3SPZ - chains A and P of the 3 polymer chains in the assembly; structure by X-ray diffraction, 2.43 A resolution.

# Chain A
Name: DNA polymerase
From: Enterobacteria phage RB69
Notes: EC 2.7.7.7
UniProtKB: Q38087 (DPOL_BPR69); residues 1-903 here = UniProt positions 1-903
Amino-acid sequence (903 residues; numbered 1 to 903; the number before each row is that of its first residue):
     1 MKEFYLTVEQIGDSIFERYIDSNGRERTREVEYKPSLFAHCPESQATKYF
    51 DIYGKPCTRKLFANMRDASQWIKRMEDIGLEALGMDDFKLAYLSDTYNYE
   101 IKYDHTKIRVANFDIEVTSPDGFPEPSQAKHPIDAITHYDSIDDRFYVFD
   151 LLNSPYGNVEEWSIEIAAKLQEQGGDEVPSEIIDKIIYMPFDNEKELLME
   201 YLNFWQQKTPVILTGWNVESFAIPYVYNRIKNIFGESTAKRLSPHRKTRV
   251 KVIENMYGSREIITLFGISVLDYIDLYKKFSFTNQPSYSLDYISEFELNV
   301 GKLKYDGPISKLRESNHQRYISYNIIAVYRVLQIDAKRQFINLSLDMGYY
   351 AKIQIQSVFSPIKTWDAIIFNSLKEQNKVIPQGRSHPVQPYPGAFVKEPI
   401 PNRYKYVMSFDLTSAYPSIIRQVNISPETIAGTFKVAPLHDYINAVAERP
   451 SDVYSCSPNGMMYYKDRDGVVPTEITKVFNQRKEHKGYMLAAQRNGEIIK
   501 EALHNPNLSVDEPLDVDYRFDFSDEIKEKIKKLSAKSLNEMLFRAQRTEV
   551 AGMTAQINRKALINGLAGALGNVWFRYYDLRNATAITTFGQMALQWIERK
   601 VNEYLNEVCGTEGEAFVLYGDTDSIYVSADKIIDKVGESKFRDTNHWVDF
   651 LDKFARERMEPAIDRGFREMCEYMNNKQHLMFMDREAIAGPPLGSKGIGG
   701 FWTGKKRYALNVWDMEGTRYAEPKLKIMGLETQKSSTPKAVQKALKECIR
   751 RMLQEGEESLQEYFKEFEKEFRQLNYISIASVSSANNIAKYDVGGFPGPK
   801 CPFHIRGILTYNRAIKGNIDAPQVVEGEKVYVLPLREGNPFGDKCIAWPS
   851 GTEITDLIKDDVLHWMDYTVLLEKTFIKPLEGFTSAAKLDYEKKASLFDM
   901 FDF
Construct notes: engineered mutation Ala222 (Asp in Q38087), Ala327 (Asp in Q38087), Ala415 (Leu in Q38087), Ala561 (Leu in Q38087), Gly565 (Ser in Q38087), Ala567 (Tyr in Q38087)
Curated features (UniProtKB/Swiss-Prot):
  - region: Thr248 to Thr264 (Beta hairpin), Lys705 to Tyr708 (Binding of DNA in B-conformation), Leu897 to Phe903 (Interaction with the polymerase clamp)
  - binding site (Mg(2+)): Asp114, Glu116, Asp411, Leu412, Asp623
  - binding site (substrate): Ser414, Tyr416, Arg482, Lys560
  - site: Asp621 (Optimization of metal coordination by the polymerase active site), Lys706 (Optimization of metal coordination by the polymerase active site), Asp714 (Essential for viral replication)
  - mutagenesis: Asp621 (D621A: Drastic decrease in the efficiency of incorporation of dGMP), Lys706 (K706A: Almost complete loss of polymerase activity), Asp714 (D714A: Complete loss of viral replication)

# Chain P
Molecule: 13-nt DNA strand
Sequence (13 nucleotides; row label = number of the first residue in the row):
   103 GCGGACTGCTTAC

# Interface between chain A and chain P
Pairs across the interface (25; chain A residue first):
  Asn284(A) with DT113(P), hydrogen bond to the phosphate
  Asp621(A) with DC115(P), sugar contact
  Thr622(A) with DC115(P), phosphate contact
  Asp623(A) with DC115(P), phosphate contact
  Tyr626(A) with DC115(P), phosphate contact
  Lys706(A) with DA114(P), hydrogen bond to the base
  Tyr708(A) with DC115(P), hydrogen bond to the phosphate
  Met728(A) with DA114(P), phosphate contact; DC115(P), phosphate contact
  Gly729(A) with DT113(P), phosphate contact; DA114(P), hydrogen bond to the phosphate
  Gln733(A) with DT113(P), phosphate contact; DA114(P), phosphate contact
  Lys734(A) with DT112(P), sugar contact; DT113(P), phosphate contact
  Ser735(A) with DT112(P), phosphate contact; DT113(P), hydrogen bond to the phosphate
  Ser736(A) with DT112(P), sugar contact
  Ser783(A) with DT112(P), phosphate contact
  Ser784(A) with DC111(P), phosphate contact; DT112(P), hydrogen bond to the phosphate
  Asn786(A) with DC111(P), hydrogen bond to the phosphate
  Lys790(A) with DG110(P), salt bridge to the phosphate
  Tyr791(A) with DG110(P), hydrogen bond to the phosphate
  His804(A) with DC111(P), salt bridge to the phosphate
Other interface residues (no listed pair), chain A (24 interface residues in all): Lys726, Ile727, Val782, Pro802, Lys829
Other interface residues (no listed pair), chain P (7 interface residues in all): DT109

# Overview
24 residues of chain A and 7 residues of chain P are in contact, with 8 hydrogen bonds and 2 salt bridges.
Among the polar pairs are Lys706(A)-DA114(P), Asn284(A)-DT113(P) and Tyr708(A)-DC115(P).
Here chain A is DNA polymerase (Enterobacteria phage RB69) and chain P is a 13-nt DNA strand. Entry 3SPZ (DNA
Polymerase(L415A/L561A/S565G/Y567A) Ternary Complex with dUpCpp Opposite dA (Ca2+)) was determined by X-ray
diffraction together with 3S9H, 3SCX, 3SI6, 3SJJ, 3SNN, 3SPY, 3SQ0 and 3SQ1 from the same study.
